Entry 7C5D (X-ray diffraction, 2.15 A resolution); this record covers chains A and C.

[Chain A]
Name: Telomeric repeat-binding factor 2
Organism: Homo sapiens
UniProt: Q15554 (TERF2_HUMAN); residues 42-245 here correspond to UniProt positions 84-287 (UniProt number = residue number + 42)
Sequence (204 residues; numbered 42 to 245; the number before each row is that of its first residue):
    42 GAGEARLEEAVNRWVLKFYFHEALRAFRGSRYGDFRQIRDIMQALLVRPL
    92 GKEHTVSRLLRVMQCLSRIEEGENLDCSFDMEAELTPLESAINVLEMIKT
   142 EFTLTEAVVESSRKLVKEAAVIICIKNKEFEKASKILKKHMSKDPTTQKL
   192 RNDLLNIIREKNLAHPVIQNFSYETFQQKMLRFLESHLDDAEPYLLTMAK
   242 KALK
Not modelled in the structure: 42-46, 123-125, 186, 245

[Chain C]
Name: Microcephalin
Organism: Homo sapiens
UniProt: Q8NEM0 (MCPH1_HUMAN); residues 322-342 here = UniProt positions 322-342
Sequence (21 residues; row label = number of the first residue in the row):
   322 SQETFEEKYRLSPTLSSTKGH
Not modelled in the structure: 338-342
Curated features (UniProtKB/Swiss-Prot):
  - modified residue: Ser333 (Phosphoserine), Thr335 (Phosphothreonine)

[Interface between chain A and chain C]
Residue-residue contacts (42):
  Arg80(A) with Leu332(C); Ser333(C), hydrogen bond; Pro334(C)
  Asp81(A) with Ser333(C), hydrogen bond
  Met83(A) with Leu332(C), hydrophobic
  Gln84(A) with Glu327(C), hydrogen bond; Arg331(C); Leu332(C), hydrogen bond (side chain-backbone); Ser333(C), hydrogen bond (side chain-backbone)
  Leu87(A) with Phe326(C); Tyr330(C)
  Leu91(A) with Phe326(C), hydrophobic
  Glu94(A) with Phe326(C); Lys329(C), salt bridge; Tyr330(C), hydrogen bond
  Val97(A) with Phe326(C), hydrophobic
  Ser98(A) with Tyr330(C), hydrogen bond
  Leu101(A) with Phe326(C), hydrophobic; Tyr330(C), hydrophobic; Leu332(C)
  Arg102(A) with Lys329(C), hydrogen bond (side chain-backbone); Tyr330(C)
  Met104(A) with Leu332(C), hydrophobic
  Gln105(A) with Lys329(C), hydrogen bond (side chain-backbone); Tyr330(C); Arg331(C), hydrogen bond (side chain-backbone); Leu332(C)
  Ser108(A) with Leu332(C)
  Arg109(A) with Arg331(C), hydrogen bond (side chain-backbone); Leu332(C)
  Glu112(A) with Pro334(C)
  Asp117(A) with Leu336(C); Ser337(C)
  Cys118(A) with Pro334(C), hydrophobic; Leu336(C)
  Ser119(A) with Pro334(C); Thr335(C), hydrogen bond (backbone-backbone); Leu336(C), hydrogen bond (backbone-backbone)
  Phe120(A) with Leu332(C); Ser333(C); Pro334(C); Thr335(C)
Other interface residues (no listed pair), chain A (21 interface residues in all): Val88
The authors on this interface:
  - residue pairs: Phe120(A)-Pro334(C)
  - hot spots on chain C (mutagenesis) - Y330A, Y330E, L332A: abolished binding to Telomeric repeat-binding factor 2 (chain A)

[Overview]
Chain A and chain C form an interface of 21 and 11 residues respectively; the contacts include 13 hydrogen
bonds and 1 salt bridge. Among the polar pairs are Glu94(A)-Lys329(C), Arg80(A)-Ser333(C) and
Asp81(A)-Ser333(C). The authors report a contact between Phe120(A) and Pro334(C). The paper reports that
Y330A, Y330E and L332A of chain C abolish binding to Telomeric repeat-binding factor 2 (chain A).
Here chain A is Telomeric repeat-binding factor 2 and chain C is Microcephalin, both from Homo sapiens. Entry
7C5D (Crystal structure of TRF2 TRFH domain in complex with a MCPH1 peptide) was determined by X-ray
diffraction.
